PDB entry 8G4N | electron microscopy, 2.67 A resolution | chains D and E of the 9 polymer chains in the assembly

[Chain D]
Molecule: Gamma-aminobutyric acid receptor subunit gamma-2
From: Mus musculus
UniProt: P22723 (GBRG2_MOUSE); residues -37 to 436 here correspond to UniProt positions 1-474 (UniProt number = residue number + 38)
Chain sequence (474 residues; each row starts with the number of its first residue; numbers below 1 keep their minus sign (Met-37 is residue -37)):
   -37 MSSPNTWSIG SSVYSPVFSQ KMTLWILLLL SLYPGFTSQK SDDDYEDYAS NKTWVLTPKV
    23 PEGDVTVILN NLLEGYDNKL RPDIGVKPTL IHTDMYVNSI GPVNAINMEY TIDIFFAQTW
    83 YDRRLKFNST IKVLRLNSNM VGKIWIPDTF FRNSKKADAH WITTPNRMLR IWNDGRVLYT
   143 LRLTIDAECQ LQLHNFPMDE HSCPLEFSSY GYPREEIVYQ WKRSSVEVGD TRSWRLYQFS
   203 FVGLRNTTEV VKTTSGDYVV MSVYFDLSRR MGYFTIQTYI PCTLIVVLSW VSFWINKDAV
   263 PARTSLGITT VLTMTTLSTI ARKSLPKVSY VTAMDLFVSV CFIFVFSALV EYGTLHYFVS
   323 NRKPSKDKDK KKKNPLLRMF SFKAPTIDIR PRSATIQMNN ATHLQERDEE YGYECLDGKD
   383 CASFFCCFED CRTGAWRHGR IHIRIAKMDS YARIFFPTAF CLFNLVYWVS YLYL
Disordered / not traced: -37 to 24, 320-409, 433-436
Disulfide bonds: Cys151-Cys165
Glycans and other covalent adducts: N-acetylglucosamine (NAG) linked to Asn90, Asn208
Small-molecule neighbours: Zolpidem (R5R): Asp56, Met57, Tyr58, Asn60, Phe77, Ala79, Thr142
UniProt features mapped onto this chain:
  - modified residue: Ser343 (Phosphoserine)
  - glycosylation (N-linked (GlcNAc...) asparagine): Asn13, Asn90, Asn208
From the paper describing this entry:
  - binding site for Zolpidem: Tyr58, Phe77
  - conformationally variable residues (side-chain flip): Tyr58, Phe77

[Chain E]
Molecule: Gamma-aminobutyric acid receptor subunit beta-2
From: Mus musculus
UniProt: P63137 (GBRB2_MOUSE); residues -23 to 488 here correspond to UniProt positions 1-512 (UniProt number = residue number + 24)
Chain sequence (512 residues; row label = number of the first residue in the row; numbers below 1 keep their minus sign (Met-23 is residue -23)):
   -23 MWRVRKRGYF GIWSFPLIIA AVCAQSVNDP SNMSLVKETV DRLLKGYDIR LRPDFGGPPV
    37 AVGMNIDIAS IDMVSEVNMD YTLTMYFQQA WRDKRLSYNV IPLNLTLDNR VADQLWVPDT
    97 YFLNDKKSFV HGVTVKNRMI RLHPDGTVLY GLRITTTAAC MMDLRRYPLD EQNCTLEIES
   157 YGYTTDDIEF YWRGDDNAVT GVTKIELPQF SIVDYKLITK KVVFSTGSYP RLSLSFKLKR
   217 NIGYFILQTY MPSILITILS WVSFWINYDA SAARVALGIT TVLTMTTINT HLRETLPKIP
   277 YVKAIDMYLM GCFVFVFMAL LEYALVNYIF FGRGPQRQKK AAEKAANANN EKMRLDVNKM
   337 FYKDIKQNGT QYRSLWDPTG DLSPTRRTTN YDFSLYTMDP HENILLSTLE IKNEMATSEA
   397 VMGLGDPRST MLAYDASSIQ YRKAGLPRHS FGRNALERHV AQKKSRLRRR ASQLKITIPD
   457 LTDVNAIDRW SRIFFPVVFS FFNIVYWLYY VN
Disordered / not traced: -23 to 5, 309-458
Disulfide bonds: Cys136-Cys150
Glycans and other covalent adducts: N-acetylglucosamine (NAG) linked to Asn80, Asn149
Small-molecule neighbours:
  - gamma-amino-butanoic acid (ABU): Tyr97, Glu155, Ser156, Tyr157, Phe200, Thr202, Tyr205
  - allopregnanolone (Y4B): Leu297, Ala300, Leu301, Tyr304
UniProt features mapped onto this chain:
  - binding site (histamine): Tyr97, Ser156, Tyr157, Thr202
  - binding site (4-aminobutanoate): Tyr157, Thr202
  - modified residue: Tyr417 (Phosphotyrosine)
  - glycosylation (N-linked (GlcNAc...) asparagine): Asn8, Asn80, Asn149

[Chain D / chain E interface]
Residue-residue contacts (82; chain D residue first):
  Gly37(D) - Lys13(E)  hydrogen bond (backbone-side chain)
  Asp39(D) - Lys13(E)
  Asn40(D) - Asp84(E)
  Asn40(D) - Arg86(E)
  Lys41(D) - Leu20(E)
  Lys41(D) - Leu83(E)
  Lys41(D) - Asp84(E)  hydrogen bond (backbone-backbone)
  Lys41(D) - Val87(E)
  Leu42(D) - Val12(E)  hydrophobic
  Leu42(D) - Lys13(E)
  Leu42(D) - Leu83(E)  hydrophobic
  Arg43(D) - Met9(E)
  Ile46(D) - Met9(E)  hydrophobic
  Gly47(D) - Leu79(E)
  Arg86(D) - Met9(E)
  Gly104(D) - Arg86(E)  hydrogen bond (backbone-side chain)
  Trp107(D) - Asp84(E)  hydrogen bond
  Asp110(D) - Val111(E)
  Thr111(D) - Val109(E)
  Thr111(D) - Thr110(E)  hydrogen bond (backbone-side chain)
  Phe112(D) - Tyr62(E)
  Phe112(D) - Val109(E)
  Phe112(D) - Asn113(E)
  Phe112(D) - Arg129(E)
  Phe113(D) - Thr110(E)
  Phe113(D) - Arg129(E)  hydrogen bond (backbone-side chain)
  Arg114(D) - Tyr62(E)  hydrogen bond
  Arg114(D) - Arg129(E)  hydrogen bond (backbone-side chain)
  Ser116(D) - His107(E)
  Ser116(D) - Arg129(E)  hydrogen bond (backbone-side chain)
  Lys117(D) - Phe105(E)
  Lys117(D) - His107(E)
  Ala119(D) - Val109(E)
  Asp120(D) - Val109(E)
  Ala121(D) - Val109(E)
  Arg129(D) - Thr110(E)
  Leu145(D) - Val109(E)  hydrophobic
  Leu145(D) - Thr110(E)
  Glu150(D) - Ser46(E)  hydrogen bond
  Gln152(D) - Glu182(E)
  Tyr172(D) - Tyr62(E)
  Tyr172(D) - Arg114(E)
  Tyr172(D) - Met115(E)  hydrophobic
  Tyr172(D) - Gly127(E)
  Tyr172(D) - Leu128(E)  hydrogen bond (side chain-backbone)
  Tyr172(D) - Arg129(E)  hydrogen bond (side chain-backbone)
  Gly173(D) - Thr82(E)  hydrogen bond (backbone-side chain)
  Gly173(D) - Met115(E)
  Gly173(D) - Arg117(E)  hydrogen bond (backbone-side chain)
  Tyr174(D) - Thr82(E)
  Tyr174(D) - Leu83(E)
  Tyr174(D) - Asp84(E)  hydrogen bond
  Pro175(D) - Arg117(E)
  Glu178(D) - Asn80(E)
  Glu178(D) - Thr82(E)
  Thr216(D) - Asn41(E)
  Ser217(D) - Arg117(E)  hydrogen bond (backbone-side chain)
  Tyr220(D) - Arg117(E)  hydrogen bond
  Val262(D) - Ala249(E)  hydrophobic
  Thr266(D) - Ala249(E)
  Ile270(D) - Ala252(E)
  Ile270(D) - Leu253(E)  hydrophobic
  Ile270(D) - Thr256(E)
  Leu274(D) - Ile232(E)  hydrophobic
  Leu274(D) - Thr256(E)
  Leu274(D) - Thr260(E)
  Arg284(D) - Tyr220(E)
  Arg284(D) - Gln224(E)
  Lys289(D) - Pro184(E)
  Lys289(D) - Gln185(E)
  Lys289(D) - Tyr220(E)
  Val290(D) - Pro184(E)  hydrophobic
  Val290(D) - Tyr220(E)
  Ser291(D) - Asn217(E)
  Ser291(D) - Tyr220(E)
  Asp297(D) - Leu223(E)
  Phe308(D) - Ile234(E)  hydrophobic
  Phe308(D) - Leu235(E)  hydrophobic
  His318(D) - Ile242(E)
  His318(D) - Asn243(E)
  Tyr319(D) - Trp241(E)
  Tyr319(D) - Arg468(E)
Also at the interface, not in a pair above, chain D (60 interface residues in all): Asp45, Val48, Phe78, Arg85, Ile106, Pro109, Asn115, Leu143, Thr215, Pro263, Val273, Pro288, Val293, Phe304, Gly315
Also at the interface, not in a pair above, chain E (58 interface residues in all): Pro6, Asn8, Val16, Asp43, Asp48, Gln64, Leu81, Gly219, Leu231, Val238, Ala246, Ala248, Arg465

[In short]
60 residues of chain D face 58 of chain E across their interface; the contacts include 17 hydrogen bonds.
Polar pairs include Gly37(D)-Lys13(E), Gly104(D)-Arg86(E) and Trp107(D)-Asp84(E). Bound to chain D: Zolpidem.
Chain E binds allopregnanolone and gamma-amino-butanoic acid. From the paper: a binding site for Zolpidem at
Tyr58(D) and Phe77(D); conformational variability at Tyr58(D) and Phe77(D).
Here chain D is Gamma-aminobutyric acid receptor subunit gamma-2 and chain E is Gamma-aminobutyric acid
receptor subunit beta-2, both from Mus musculus. Entry 8G4N (Native GABA-A receptor from the mouse brain,
alpha1-beta2-gamma2 subtype, in complex with GABA, Zolpidem, and endogenous ...) was determined by electron
microscopy, deposited together with 8FOI, 8G4O, 8G4X, 8G5F, 8G5G and 8G5H.
